PDB entry 3MM5 | X-ray diffraction, 1.80 A resolution | chains B and E of the 4 polymer chains in the assembly

# Chain B (and E)
Molecule: Sulfite reductase, dissimilatory-type subunit beta
Organism: Archaeoglobus fulgidus
Notes: EC 1.8.99.3; chain E of this document is another copy of the same molecule, construct and numbering; everything in this record applies to it too
UniProtKB: Q59110 (DSRB_ARCFU); residue numbers follow UniProt; this construct covers 1-366
Amino-acid sequence (366 residues; row label = number of the first residue in the row):
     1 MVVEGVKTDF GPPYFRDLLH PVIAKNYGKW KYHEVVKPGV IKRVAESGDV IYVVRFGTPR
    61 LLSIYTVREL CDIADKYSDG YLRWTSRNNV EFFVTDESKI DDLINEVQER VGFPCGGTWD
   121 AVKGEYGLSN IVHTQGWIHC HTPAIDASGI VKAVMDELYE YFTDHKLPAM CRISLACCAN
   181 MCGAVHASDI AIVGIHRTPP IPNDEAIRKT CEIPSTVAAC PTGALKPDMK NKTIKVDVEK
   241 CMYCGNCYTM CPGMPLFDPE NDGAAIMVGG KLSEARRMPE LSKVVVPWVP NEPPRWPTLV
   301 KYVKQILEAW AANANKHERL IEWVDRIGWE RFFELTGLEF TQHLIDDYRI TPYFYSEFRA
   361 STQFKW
Unresolved in the structure: 1-3
Disulfides: Cys211-Cys251
Ion coordination: 4Fe-4S cluster Fe site 1: Cys140, Cys177, Cys178, Cys182; siroheme Fe: Cys182 (together with sulfite ion); 4Fe-4S cluster Fe site 2: Cys220, Cys241, Cys244, Cys247
Small-molecule neighbours:
  - 4Fe-4S cluster (SF4), molecule 1: Thr134, Gln135, Gly136, Cys140, Thr142, Pro143, Cys177, Cys178, Asn180, Met181, Cys182
  - 4Fe-4S cluster (SF4), molecule 2: Pro200, Ala219, Cys220, Pro221, Thr222, Ala224, Leu225, Val236, Cys241, Met242, Tyr243, Cys244, Gly245, Asn246, Cys247, Leu256
  - siroheme (SRM), molecule 1: His33, Val35, Ile41, Arg43, Arg55, Arg83, Trp84, Thr85, Ser86, Arg87, Asn89, Glu91, Gly117, Thr118, Trp119, Ala121, Tyr126, Ser129, Met170, Arg172, Ala187, Lys271, Leu272, Ser273, Ala275, Arg276, Arg319
  - siroheme (SRM), molecule 2: Arg60, Thr134, Gln135, His139, Cys140, His141, Thr142, Asn180, Cys182, Gly183, Thr249
Curated features (UniProtKB/Swiss-Prot):
  - binding site ([4Fe-4S] cluster): Cys140, Cys177, Cys178, Cys182, Cys220, Cys241, Cys244, Cys247
  - binding site (siroheme): Cys182

# Interface between chain B and chain E
Contacting residue pairs (40; chain B residue first):
  Ile327(B) - Lys365(E)  hydrogen bond (backbone-side chain)
  Glu330(B) - Phe364(E)
  Glu330(B) - Lys365(E)  hydrogen bond (side chain-backbone)
  Arg331(B) - Lys365(E)
  Arg331(B) - Trp366(E)  hydrogen bond (side chain-backbone)
  Ile345(B) - Phe358(E)  hydrophobic
  Asp346(B) - Phe354(E)
  Asp346(B) - Glu357(E)
  Asp346(B) - Phe358(E)
  Asp347(B) - Phe354(E)
  Tyr348(B) - Phe354(E)
  Arg349(B) - Ile350(E)  hydrogen bond (side chain-backbone)
  Arg349(B) - Pro352(E)
  Arg349(B) - Phe354(E)
  Ile350(B) - Arg349(E)  hydrogen bond (backbone-side chain)
  Thr351(B) - Thr351(E)
  Thr351(B) - Pro352(E)
  Thr351(B) - Tyr353(E)  hydrogen bond (backbone-backbone)
  Pro352(B) - Arg349(E)
  Pro352(B) - Thr351(E)
  Pro352(B) - Tyr353(E)
  Tyr353(B) - Thr351(E)  hydrogen bond (backbone-backbone)
  Tyr353(B) - Pro352(E)
  Tyr353(B) - Tyr353(E)
  Tyr353(B) - Tyr355(E)  hydrophobic
  Tyr353(B) - Ser356(E)
  Phe354(B) - Asp346(E)
  Phe354(B) - Asp347(E)
  Phe354(B) - Tyr348(E)
  Phe354(B) - Arg349(E)
  Tyr355(B) - Tyr353(E)  hydrophobic
  Ser356(B) - Tyr353(E)
  Glu357(B) - Asp346(E)
  Phe358(B) - Ile345(E)  hydrophobic
  Phe358(B) - Asp346(E)
  Phe364(B) - Glu330(E)
  Lys365(B) - Ile327(E)  hydrogen bond (side chain-backbone)
  Lys365(B) - Glu330(E)  hydrogen bond (backbone-side chain)
  Lys365(B) - Arg331(E)
  Trp366(B) - Arg331(E)  hydrogen bond (backbone-side chain)
Interface residues without a listed pair, chain B (22 interface residues in all): Arg326, Arg359
Interface residues without a listed pair, chain E (22 interface residues in all): Arg326, Arg359

# In short
The chain B/chain E interface involves 22 residues from each chain; the contacts include 10 hydrogen bonds.
Polar contacts include Ile327(B)-Lys365(E), Glu330(B)-Lys365(E) and Arg331(B)-Trp366(E). Ligands of chain B:
siroheme and 4Fe-4S cluster. UniProt lists 8 [4Fe-4S] cluster-binding residues and siroheme-binding residue
Cys182(B) on chain B.
Chain B and chain E are both Sulfite reductase, dissimilatory-type subunit beta (Archaeoglobus fulgidus); the
structure, Dissimilatory sulfite reductase in complex with the substrate sulfite, was determined by X-ray
diffraction, deposited together with 3MM6, 3MM7, 3MM8, 3MM9, 3MMA and 3MMB.
